PDB entry 4NW6 | X-ray diffraction, 1.74 A resolution | chain A

[Chain A]
Molecule: Ribosomal protein S6 kinase alpha-3
Organism: Homo sapiens
Notes: EC 2.7.11.1; fragment: N-terminal domail
Reference sequence: P51812 (KS6A3_HUMAN); numbering as in UniProt (aligned over 39-359)
Sequence (323 residues; row label = number of the first residue in the row):
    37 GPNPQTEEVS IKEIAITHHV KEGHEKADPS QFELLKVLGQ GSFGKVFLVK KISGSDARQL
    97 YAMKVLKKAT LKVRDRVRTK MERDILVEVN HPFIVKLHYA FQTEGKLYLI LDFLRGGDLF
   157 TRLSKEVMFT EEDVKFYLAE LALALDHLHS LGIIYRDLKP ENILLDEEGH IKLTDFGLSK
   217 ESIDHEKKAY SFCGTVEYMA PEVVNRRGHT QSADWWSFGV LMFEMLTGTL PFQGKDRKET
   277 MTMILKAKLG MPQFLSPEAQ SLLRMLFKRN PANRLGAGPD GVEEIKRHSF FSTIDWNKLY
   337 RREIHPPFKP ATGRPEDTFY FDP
Unresolved in the structure: 37-50, 347-353
Construct notes: expression tag (37-38)
Residues lining bound ligands: 2NS (7-(1H-benzimidazol-7-yl)-N-(3,4,5-trimethoxyphenyl)-1,3-benzoxazol-2-amine): Leu74, Gly75, Gln76, Gly77, Val82, Ala98, Val131, Leu147, Asp148, Phe149, Leu150, Arg151, Gly153, Asp154, Glu197, Asn198, Leu200, Thr210, Asp211
UniProt features mapped onto this chain:
  - active site: Asp193 (Proton acceptor)
  - binding site (ATP): Leu74 to Val82, Lys100
  - modified residue: Ser227 (Phosphoserine)
  - natural variant: Gly75 (G75V: In CLS), Val82 (V82F: In CLS), Arg114 (R114W: In CLS), Thr115 (T115S: In XLID19), His127 (H127Q: In CLS), Gly152 (deletion: In XLID19), Asp154 (D154Y: In CLS), Ile189 (I189K: In CLS), Asp202 (deletion: In XLID19), Ala225 (A225V: In CLS), Ser227 (S227A: In CLS), Phe268 (F268S: In CLS)

[In short]
Bound to chain A: compound 2NS. Curated annotation (UniProt) lists active-site residue Asp193 and 10
ATP-binding residues.
Chain A is Ribosomal protein S6 kinase alpha-3 (Homo sapiens); the structure, Rsk2 N-terminal kinase in
complex with 2-amino-7-substituted benzoxazole compound 27, was determined by X-ray diffraction (same
publication as 4NW5).
